8XKY - chains A and F of the 10 polymer chains in the assembly; structure by electron microscopy, 3.42 A resolution.

[Chain A (and F)]
Protein: Mitochondrial import receptor subunit TOM40
Source organism: Saccharomyces cerevisiae
Notes: chain F of this document is another copy of the same molecule, construct and numbering; everything in this record applies to it too
UniProt: P23644 (TOM40_YEAST); numbering as in UniProt (aligned over 1-387)
Chain sequence (387 residues; each row starts with the number of its first residue):
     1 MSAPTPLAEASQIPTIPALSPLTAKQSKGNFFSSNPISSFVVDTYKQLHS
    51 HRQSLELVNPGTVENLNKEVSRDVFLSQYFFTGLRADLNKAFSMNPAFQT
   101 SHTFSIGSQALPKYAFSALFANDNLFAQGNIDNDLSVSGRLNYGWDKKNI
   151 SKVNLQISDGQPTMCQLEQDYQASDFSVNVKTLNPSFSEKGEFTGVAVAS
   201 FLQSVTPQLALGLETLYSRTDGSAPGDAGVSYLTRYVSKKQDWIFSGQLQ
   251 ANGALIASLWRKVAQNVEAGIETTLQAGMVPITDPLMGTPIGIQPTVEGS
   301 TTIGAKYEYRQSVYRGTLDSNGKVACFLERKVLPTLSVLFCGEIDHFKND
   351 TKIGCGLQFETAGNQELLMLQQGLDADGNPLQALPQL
Disordered / not traced: 1-48, 277-294, 374-387

[How chain A and chain F interact]
Residue-residue contacts (22; chain A residue first):
  Gly83(A) - Ile353(F)
  Leu84(A) - Ile344(F)  hydrophobic
  Leu84(A) - Thr351(F)
  Leu84(A) - Ile353(F)  hydrophobic
  Ile106(A) - Asn349(F)
  Ile106(A) - Thr351(F)
  Gly107(A) - Thr351(F)
  Lys113(A) - Asn349(F)
  Phe340(A) - Cys355(F)  hydrophobic
  Ile344(A) - Leu84(F)  hydrophobic
  Asn349(A) - Ile106(F)
  Asn349(A) - Lys113(F)
  Thr351(A) - Leu84(F)
  Thr351(A) - Ile106(F)
  Thr351(A) - Gly107(F)
  Ile353(A) - Gly83(F)
  Ile353(A) - Leu84(F)  hydrophobic
  Ile353(A) - Ile353(F)
  Ile353(A) - Gly354(F)
  Gly354(A) - Ile353(F)
  Cys355(A) - Phe340(F)  hydrophobic
  Cys355(A) - Cys355(F)  hydrophobic
Other interface residues (no listed pair), chain A (14 interface residues in all): Glu343, Asp350
Other interface residues (no listed pair), chain F (14 interface residues in all): Glu343, Asp350

[In short]
Chain A and chain F each contribute 14 residues to their interface.
Both chains are Mitochondrial import receptor subunit TOM40 (Saccharomyces cerevisiae). Entry 8XKY (Structure
of the TOM40 complex annealed) was determined by electron microscopy.
